1Q0A - chain B; structure by X-ray diffraction, 2.00 A resolution.

# Chain B
Name: Zn(II)-responsive regulator of zntA
From: Escherichia coli
Notes: fragment: Dimerization and metal-binding domains
UniProt: P0ACS5 (ZNTR_ECOLI); numbering as in UniProt (aligned over 43-141)
Chain sequence (99 residues; row label = number of the first residue in the row):
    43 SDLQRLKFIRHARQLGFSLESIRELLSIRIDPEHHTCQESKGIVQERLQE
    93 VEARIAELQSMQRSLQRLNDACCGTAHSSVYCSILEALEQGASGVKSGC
Disordered / not traced: 43, 133-141
Bound ions: Zn2+ site 1: C79, C114, C124 (together with sulfate ion); Zn2+ site 2: C79, C115, H119 (together with sulfate ion)
UniProt features mapped onto this chain:
  - binding site (Zn(2+)): C114, C115, H119, C124

# Overview
The Zn2+ site 1 is built by C79, C114 and C124. The Zn2+ site 2 is built by C79, C115 and H119. From UniProt:
4 Zn2+-binding residues.
Chain B is Zn(II)-responsive regulator of zntA (Escherichia coli); the structure, Crystal structure of the
Zn(II) form of E. coli ZntR, a zinc-sensing transcriptional regulator (space group ..., was determined by
X-ray diffraction (same publication as 1Q05, 1Q06, 1Q07 and 1Q08).
